PDB entry 1RUH | X-ray diffraction, 3.00 A resolution | chains 1 and 2 of the 4 polymer chains in the assembly

Chain 1:
Protein: Rhinovirus 14
Source organism: Human rhinovirus 14
UniProtKB: P03303 (POLG_HRV14); residues 1-289 here correspond to UniProt positions 567-855 (UniProt number = residue number + 566)
Sequence (289 residues; row label = number of the first residue in the row):
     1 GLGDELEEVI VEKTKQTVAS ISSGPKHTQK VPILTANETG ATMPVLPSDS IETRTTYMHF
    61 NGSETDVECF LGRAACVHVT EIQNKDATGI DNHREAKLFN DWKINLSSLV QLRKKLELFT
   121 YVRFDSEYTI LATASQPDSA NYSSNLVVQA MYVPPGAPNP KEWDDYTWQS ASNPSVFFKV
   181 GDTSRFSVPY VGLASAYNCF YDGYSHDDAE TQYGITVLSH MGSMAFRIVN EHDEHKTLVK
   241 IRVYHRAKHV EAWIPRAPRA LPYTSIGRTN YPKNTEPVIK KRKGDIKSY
Unresolved in the structure: 1-16
Differences from the reference sequence: engineered mutation Ser-219 (Asn786 in P03303)
Small-molecule neighbours: win i(S) (W84; 5-(7-(5-hydro-4-methyl-2-oxazolyl)phenoxy)heptyl)-3-methyl isoxazole): Ile-104, Asn-105, Leu-106, Ser-107, Ser-126, Tyr-128, Ala-150, Tyr-152, Pro-174, Ser-175, Val-176, Phe-186, Val-188, Val-191, Tyr-197, Asn-198, Cys-199, Ile-215, Met-221, Met-224

Chain 2:
Protein: Rhinovirus 14
Source organism: Human rhinovirus 14
Notes: engineered mutation(s): N(1)219S
UniProtKB: P03303 (POLG_HRV14); residues 1-262 here correspond to UniProt positions 69-330 (UniProt number = residue number + 68)
Sequence (262 residues; each row starts with the number of its first residue):
     1 SPNVEACGYS DRVQQITLGN STITTQEAAN AVVCYAEWPE YLPDVDASDV NKTSKPDTSV
    61 CRFYTLDSKT WTTGSKGWCW KLPDALKDMG VFGQNMFFHS LGRSGYTVHV QCNATKFHSG
   121 CLLVVVIPEH QLASHEGGNV SVKYTFTHPG ERGIDLSSAN EVGGPVKDVL YNMNGTLLGN
   181 LLIFPHQFIN LRTNNTATIV IPYINSVPID SMTRHNNVSL MVIPIAPLTV PTGATPSLPI
   241 TVTIAPMCTE FSGIRSKSIV PQ
Unresolved in the structure: 1-7
Differences from the reference sequence: conflict Leu-170 (Ile239 in P03303)

How chain 1 and chain 2 interact:
Pairs across the interface (106; chain 1 residue first):
  Asn-37(1) / Phe-188(2)
  Glu-38(1) / Gln-187(2)
  Glu-38(1) / Phe-188(2)  hydrogen bond (backbone-backbone)
  Glu-38(1) / Asn-190(2)
  Glu-38(1) / Thr-193(2)  hydrogen bond
  Glu-38(1) / Asn-194(2)
  Thr-39(1) / Ala-29(2)
  Thr-39(1) / Val-32(2)
  Thr-39(1) / Gln-187(2)
  Gly-40(1) / His-186(2)
  Thr-120(1) / Glu-129(2)
  Tyr-121(1) / Glu-129(2)  hydrogen bond
  Tyr-121(1) / Ile-204(2)
  Tyr-121(1) / Asn-205(2)
  Tyr-121(1) / Ser-206(2)
  Ala-194(1) / Ser-206(2)
  Ala-194(1) / Val-207(2)  hydrophobic
  Ser-195(1) / Ser-206(2)  hydrogen bond (backbone-backbone)
  Asn-198(1) / Glu-129(2)
  Asn-198(1) / Ser-206(2)  hydrogen bond
  Phe-200(1) / Glu-129(2)
  Phe-200(1) / Gln-131(2)
  Tyr-201(1) / Glu-129(2)
  Tyr-201(1) / Gln-131(2)
  Tyr-201(1) / Arg-214(2)
  Tyr-201(1) / His-215(2)
  Asp-202(1) / Lys-81(2)  salt bridge
  Asp-202(1) / Glu-129(2)  hydrogen bond (backbone-side chain)
  Asp-202(1) / His-130(2)
  Asp-202(1) / Gln-131(2)
  Asp-202(1) / His-215(2)
  Asp-202(1) / Asn-216(2)  hydrogen bond (backbone-backbone)
  Gly-203(1) / Arg-214(2)
  Gly-203(1) / His-215(2)
  Tyr-204(1) / Val-142(2)  hydrogen bond (side chain-backbone)
  Tyr-204(1) / Lys-143(2)
  Tyr-204(1) / Tyr-144(2)  hydrogen bond (side chain-backbone)
  Tyr-204(1) / Thr-147(2)  hydrogen bond
  Tyr-204(1) / His-148(2)
  Tyr-204(1) / Arg-214(2)  hydrogen bond (backbone-backbone)
  Ser-205(1) / Arg-214(2)  hydrogen bond (backbone-side chain)
  His-206(1) / Arg-214(2)
  Asp-207(1) / Tyr-144(2)  hydrogen bond
  Asp-207(1) / Thr-213(2)  hydrogen bond
  Asp-207(1) / Arg-214(2)  hydrogen bond (side chain-backbone)
  Asp-207(1) / Val-260(2)
  Asp-207(1) / Pro-261(2)
  Asp-208(1) / Tyr-144(2)
  Asp-208(1) / Pro-261(2)
  Ala-209(1) / Pro-261(2)
  Glu-210(1) / Lys-143(2)  salt bridge
  Gln-212(1) / Ser-141(2)
  Tyr-213(1) / His-130(2)
  Tyr-213(1) / Gln-131(2)
  Tyr-213(1) / Leu-132(2)  hydrogen bond (side chain-backbone)
  Tyr-213(1) / Ser-141(2)
  Tyr-213(1) / Val-142(2)
  Tyr-213(1) / Thr-147(2)
  Gly-214(1) / Gln-131(2)
  Ile-215(1) / Gln-131(2)
  Ile-254(1) / Tyr-35(2)
  Ile-254(1) / Pro-128(2)  hydrophobic
  Ile-254(1) / Ile-204(2)  hydrophobic
  Pro-255(1) / Ile-183(2)  hydrophobic
  Pro-255(1) / Phe-184(2)
  Arg-256(1) / Pro-128(2)  hydrogen bond (side chain-backbone)
  Arg-256(1) / Glu-129(2)  hydrogen bond (side chain-backbone)
  Arg-256(1) / Ile-183(2)
  Arg-256(1) / Phe-184(2)
  Ala-257(1) / Thr-176(2)
  Ala-257(1) / Asn-180(2)
  Ala-257(1) / Ile-183(2)
  Pro-258(1) / Thr-176(2)
  Pro-258(1) / Asn-180(2)
  Arg-259(1) / Asn-174(2)  hydrogen bond (side chain-backbone)
  Arg-259(1) / Gly-175(2)
  Arg-259(1) / Thr-176(2)
  Ala-260(1) / Gly-175(2)  hydrogen bond (backbone-backbone)
  Ala-260(1) / Leu-177(2)  hydrophobic
  Leu-261(1) / Tyr-171(2)  hydrophobic
  Leu-261(1) / Gly-175(2)  hydrogen bond (backbone-backbone)
  Thr-264(1) / Gly-138(2)  hydrogen bond (side chain-backbone)
  Ser-265(1) / Gly-138(2)
  Ser-265(1) / Asn-139(2)
  Gly-267(1) / Gln-131(2)
  Arg-268(1) / Gln-131(2)
  Arg-268(1) / Asn-139(2)
  Thr-269(1) / Gln-131(2)  hydrogen bond (side chain-backbone)
  Thr-269(1) / Leu-132(2)  hydrogen bond (side chain-backbone)
  Thr-269(1) / Ala-133(2)  hydrogen bond (side chain-backbone)
  Thr-269(1) / Asn-174(2)
  Asn-270(1) / Ala-133(2)
  Asn-270(1) / Ser-134(2)  hydrogen bond (side chain-backbone)
  Asn-270(1) / Gly-137(2)  hydrogen bond (side chain-backbone)
  Asn-270(1) / Gly-138(2)  hydrogen bond (side chain-backbone)
  Asn-270(1) / Asn-139(2)
  Asn-270(1) / Val-140(2)  hydrogen bond (side chain-backbone)
  Tyr-271(1) / Gly-137(2)
  Tyr-271(1) / Val-166(2)
  Tyr-271(1) / Asp-168(2)  hydrogen bond
  Tyr-271(1) / Tyr-171(2)
  Tyr-271(1) / Gly-175(2)
  Lys-273(1) / His-135(2)
  Lys-273(1) / Glu-136(2)
  Val-278(1) / Tyr-171(2)
  Ile-279(1) / Leu-170(2)  hydrophobic
Also at the interface, not in a pair above, chain 1 (45 interface residues in all): Ala-196, Thr-211, Thr-275
Also at the interface, not in a pair above, chain 2 (53 interface residues in all): Asn-30, Ile-127, Met-173

Overview:
45 residues of chain 1 face 53 of chain 2 across their interface, with 30 hydrogen bonds and 2 salt bridges.
Polar pairs include Asp-202(1)/Lys-81(2), Glu-210(1)/Lys-143(2) and Glu-38(1)/Thr-193(2). Chain 1 binds win
i(S).
Chain 1 is Rhinovirus 14 and chain 2 is Rhinovirus 14, both from Human rhinovirus 14; the structure,
Rhinovirus 14 mutant N1219S complexed with antiviral compound win 52084, was determined by X-ray diffraction
together with 1RUC, 1RUD, 1RUE, 1RUF, 1RUG, 1RUI and 1RUJ from the same study.
